5Z3V - chains G and J of the 11 polymer chains in the assembly; structure by electron microscopy, 4.22 A resolution (low resolution: residue-level contacts below are approximate; hydrogen-bond / salt-bridge calls are withheld).

[Chain G]
Molecule: Histone H2A
Organism: Xenopus laevis
Reference sequence: Q6AZJ8 (Q6AZJ8_XENLA); residues 1-129 here correspond to UniProt positions 2-130 (UniProt number = residue number + 1)
Chain sequence (129 residues; each row starts with the number of its first residue):
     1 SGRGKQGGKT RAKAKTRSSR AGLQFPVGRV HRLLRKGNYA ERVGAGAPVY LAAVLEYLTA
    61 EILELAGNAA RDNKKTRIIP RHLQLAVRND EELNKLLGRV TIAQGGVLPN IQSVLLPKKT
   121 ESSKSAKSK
Unresolved in the structure: 1-11, 119-129

[Chain J]
Molecule: 167-nt DNA strand
Sequence (167 nucleotides; numbered -19 to 147; the number before each row is that of its first residue; numbers below 1 keep their minus sign (DA-19 is residue -19)):
   -19 ATCGTACTTC TCGACAAGCT TCAGGATGTA TATATCTGAC ACGTGCCTGG AGACTAGGGA
    41 GTAATCCCCT TGGCGGTTAA AACGCGGGGG ACAGCGCGTA CGTGCGTTTA AGCGGTGCTA
   101 GAGCTGTCTA CGACCAATTG AGCGGCCTCG GCACCGGGAT TCTCGAT
Unresolved in the structure: -19 to 0, 147

[How chain G and chain J interact]
Contacting residue pairs (13; chain G residue first):
  Arg29(G) - DG122(J)
  Arg29(G) - DC123(J)
  Arg42(G) - DG112(J)
  Arg42(G) - DA113(J)
  Val43(G) - DG112(J)
  Val43(G) - DA113(J)
  Ala45(G) - DG112(J)
  Lys75(G) - DC132(J)
  Lys75(G) - DA133(J)
  Thr76(G) - DG131(J)
  Thr76(G) - DC132(J)
  Arg77(G) - DG131(J)
  Arg77(G) - DC132(J)
Other interface residues (no listed pair), chain G (9 interface residues in all): Thr16, Gly44
Other interface residues (no listed pair), chain J (9 interface residues in all): DC111, DA121

[Summary]
The chain G/chain J interface involves 9 residues from each chain.
Chain G is Histone H2A (Xenopus laevis) and chain J is a 167-nt DNA strand; the structure, Structure of
Snf2-nucleosome complex at shl-2 in ADP BeFx state, was determined by electron microscopy (same publication as
5Z3U, 5Z3L, 5Z3O, 6IY2 and 6IY3).
